Entry 5U90 (X-ray diffraction, 1.90 A resolution); this record covers chains A and D.

[Chain A (and D)]
Protein: Carotenoid oxygenase 1
Organism: Neurospora crassa (strain ATCC 24698 / 74-OR23-1A / CBS 708.71 / DSM 1257 / FGSC 987)
Notes: chain D of this document is another copy of the same molecule, construct and numbering; everything in this record applies to it too
Reference sequence: Q7S860 (Q7S860_NEUCR); residues 1-526 here = UniProt positions 1-526
Amino-acid sequence (526 residues; each row starts with the number of its first residue):
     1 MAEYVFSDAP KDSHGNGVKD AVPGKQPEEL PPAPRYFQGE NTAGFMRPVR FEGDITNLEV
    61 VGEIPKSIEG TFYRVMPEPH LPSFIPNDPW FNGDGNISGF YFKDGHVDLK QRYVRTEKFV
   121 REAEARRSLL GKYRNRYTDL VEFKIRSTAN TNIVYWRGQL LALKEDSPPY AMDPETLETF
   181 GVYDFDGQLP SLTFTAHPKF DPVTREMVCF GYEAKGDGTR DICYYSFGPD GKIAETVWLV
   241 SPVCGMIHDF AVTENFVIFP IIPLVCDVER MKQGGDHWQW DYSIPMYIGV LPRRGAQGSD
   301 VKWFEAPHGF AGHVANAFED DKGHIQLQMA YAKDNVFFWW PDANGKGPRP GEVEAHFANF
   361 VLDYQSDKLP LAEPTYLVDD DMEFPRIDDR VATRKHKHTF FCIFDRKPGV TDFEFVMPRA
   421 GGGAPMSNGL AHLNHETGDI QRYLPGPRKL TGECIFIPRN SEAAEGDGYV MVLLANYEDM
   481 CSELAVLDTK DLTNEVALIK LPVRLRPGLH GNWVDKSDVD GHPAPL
Disordered / not traced: 1-29
Metal / ion sites: Co2+: His197, His248, His313, His510
Residues lining bound ligands:
  - resveratrol (STL), molecule 1: Glu40, Asn41, Val336, Phe337, Phe338, Trp339, Pro350, Gly422, Gly423, Ala424, Pro425
  - resveratrol (STL), molecule 2: Glu40, Phe413, Glu414, Met417, Pro418
  - resveratrol (STL), molecule 3: Phe91, Tyr133, Thr151, Lys164, Glu165, His248, Phe310, Gly312, His313, Phe337, Glu383, Phe384, Pro425, Leu509
  - resveratrol (STL), molecule 4: Lys144, Ile145, Leu192
Reported in the primary citation:
  - binding site for resveratrol: Tyr133, Lys164, His248, His313, Glu383
  - conformationally variable residues: Phe384
  - Co2+ coordination: His313
  - specificity-determining residues: Tyr133, Lys164 (by similarity / conservation)

[Chain A / chain D interface]
Residue-residue contacts - 61 pairs, chain A then chain D:
  Arg35(A) with Glu59(D); Val60(D), hydrogen bond (backbone-backbone); Gly105(D), hydrogen bond (side chain-backbone); His106(D), hydrogen bond
  Tyr36(A) with Glu59(D); Val60(D)
  Phe37(A) with Glu59(D), hydrogen bond (backbone-side chain)
  Arg47(A) with Glu59(D), salt bridge; Lys500(D), hydrogen bond (side chain-backbone); Leu501(D); Pro502(D)
  Pro48(A) with Pro502(D)
  Val49(A) with Ile55(D); Pro502(D)
  Arg50(A) with Asp54(D); Ile55(D); Thr56(D), hydrogen bond (side chain-backbone); Asn57(D), hydrogen bond (side chain-backbone); Leu58(D); Glu59(D)
  Phe51(A) with Phe51(D), hydrophobic; Asp54(D); Ile55(D), hydrophobic
  Glu52(A) with Phe51(D); Gly53(D); Asp54(D), hydrogen bond (backbone-backbone)
  Gly53(A) with Glu52(D); Gly53(D)
  Asp54(A) with Arg50(D); Phe51(D); Glu52(D), hydrogen bond (backbone-backbone)
  Ile55(A) with Val49(D); Arg50(D); Phe51(D), hydrophobic
  Thr56(A) with Arg50(D), hydrogen bond (backbone-side chain); His80(D), hydrogen bond
  Asn57(A) with Arg50(D), hydrogen bond (backbone-side chain); Leu81(D); Arg126(D), hydrogen bond
  Leu58(A) with Arg50(D)
  Glu59(A) with Arg35(D); Tyr36(D); Phe37(D), hydrogen bond (side chain-backbone); Arg47(D), salt bridge; Arg50(D)
  Val60(A) with Arg35(D), hydrogen bond (backbone-backbone); Tyr36(D)
  His80(A) with Thr56(D), hydrogen bond
  Leu81(A) with Asn57(D)
  Gly105(A) with Arg35(D), hydrogen bond (backbone-side chain)
  His106(A) with Arg35(D), hydrogen bond; Arg126(D)
  Asp108(A) with Arg126(D), salt bridge
  Arg126(A) with Asn57(D), hydrogen bond; His106(D); Asp108(D), salt bridge
  Lys500(A) with Arg47(D), hydrogen bond (backbone-side chain)
  Leu501(A) with Arg47(D)
  Pro502(A) with Arg47(D); Val49(D)
  Val503(A) with Val503(D), hydrophobic
Also at the interface, not in a pair above, chain A (29 interface residues in all): Val61, Cys481
Also at the interface, not in a pair above, chain D (29 interface residues in all): Pro48, Val61, Cys481

[Summary]
The chain A/chain D interface involves 29 residues from each chain; the contacts include 20 hydrogen bonds and
4 salt bridges. Polar contacts include Arg47(A)-Glu59(D), Asp108(A)-Arg126(D) and Arg35(A)-Gly105(D). Chain A
binds 4 copies of resveratrol. From the paper: a binding site for resveratrol at Tyr133(A), Lys164(A) and
His248(A) among others; Co2+ coordination by His313(A).
Chain A and chain D are both Carotenoid oxygenase 1 (Neurospora crassa (strain ATCC 24698 / 74-OR23-1A / CBS
708.71 / DSM 1257 / FGSC 987)); the structure, Crystal structure of Co-CAO1 in complex with resveratrol, was
determined by X-ray diffraction together with 5U8X, 5U8Y and 5U97 from the same study.
